PDB entry 1Y6Q | X-ray diffraction, 2.20 A resolution | chains A and B

[Chain A (and B)]
Protein: MTA/SAH nucleosidase
Organism: Escherichia coli
Notes: EC 3.2.2.16, 3.2.2.9; chain B of this document is another copy of the same molecule, construct and numbering; everything in this record applies to it too
Reference sequence: P24247 (MTNN_ECOLI); residues 1-232 here = UniProt positions 1-232
Chain sequence (242 residues; each row starts with the number of its first residue; numbers below 1 keep their minus sign (Phe-9 is residue -9)):
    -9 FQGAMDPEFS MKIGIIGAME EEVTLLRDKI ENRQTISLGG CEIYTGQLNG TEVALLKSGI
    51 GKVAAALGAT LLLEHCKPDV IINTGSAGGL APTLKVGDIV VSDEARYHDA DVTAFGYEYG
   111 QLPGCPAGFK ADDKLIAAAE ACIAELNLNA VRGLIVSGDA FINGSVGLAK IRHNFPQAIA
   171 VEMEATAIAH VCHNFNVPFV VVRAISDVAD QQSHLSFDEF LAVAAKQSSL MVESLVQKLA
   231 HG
Disordered / not traced: -9 to -2 (chain B: -9 to 0)
Differences from the reference sequence: cloning artifact (-9 to 0)
Small-molecule neighbours: MT-DADMe-ImmA (TDI; (3R,4S)-1-[(4-amino-5H-pyrrolo[3,2-d]pyrimidin-7-yl)methyl]-4-[(methylsulfanyl)methyl]pyrrolidin-3-ol): Ala8, Met9, Glu12, Ile50, Ser76, Ala77, Gly78, Ala150, Phe151, Ile152, Val171, Glu172, Met173, Glu174, Arg193, Ser196, Asp197, Ala199, Ser203, Phe207

[Interface between chain A and chain B]
Pairs across the interface (54; chain A residue first):
  Gly29(A) - Asn184(B)  hydrogen bond (backbone-side chain)
  Gly29(A) - Phe185(B)
  Ile50(A) - Pro113(B)  hydrophobic
  Lys52(A) - Val53(B)
  Lys52(A) - Asp149(B)  salt bridge
  Val53(A) - Lys52(B)
  Val53(A) - Ala56(B)  hydrophobic
  Val53(A) - Tyr97(B)
  Val53(A) - Ala177(B)  hydrophobic
  Val53(A) - His180(B)
  Ala56(A) - Val53(B)  hydrophobic
  Ala56(A) - Ala56(B)  hydrophobic
  Leu57(A) - Thr60(B)
  Leu57(A) - Asn184(B)
  Thr60(A) - Leu57(B)
  Thr60(A) - Thr60(B)
  Thr60(A) - Leu61(B)
  Leu61(A) - Thr60(B)
  Leu61(A) - Glu64(B)
  Glu64(A) - Leu61(B)
  Glu64(A) - His65(B)  salt bridge
  Tyr97(A) - Val53(B)
  Asp99(A) - Asp149(B)
  Ala100(A) - Asp149(B)
  Asp101(A) - Asp149(B)  hydrogen bond (backbone-backbone)
  Asp101(A) - Ala150(B)
  Asp101(A) - Phe151(B)  hydrogen bond (backbone-backbone)
  Ala104(A) - Phe151(B)  hydrophobic
  Ala104(A) - Asn153(B)
  Ala104(A) - His204(B)  hydrogen bond (backbone-side chain)
  Phe105(A) - Phe151(B)  hydrophobic
  Phe105(A) - His204(B)
  Phe105(A) - Phe207(B)  hydrophobic
  Phe105(A) - Asp208(B)
  Leu112(A) - Asp149(B)
  Pro113(A) - Ile50(B)  hydrophobic
  Asp149(A) - Lys52(B)  salt bridge
  Asp149(A) - Asp99(B)
  Asp149(A) - Ala100(B)
  Asp149(A) - Asp101(B)  hydrogen bond (backbone-backbone)
  Ala150(A) - Asp101(B)
  Phe151(A) - Asp101(B)  hydrogen bond (backbone-backbone)
  Phe151(A) - Ala104(B)  hydrophobic
  Phe151(A) - Phe105(B)  hydrophobic
  Met173(A) - Val102(B)  hydrophobic
  Ala177(A) - Val53(B)  hydrophobic
  His180(A) - Val53(B)
  Asn184(A) - Gly29(B)
  Asn184(A) - Gly30(B)
  Asn184(A) - Leu57(B)
  Phe185(A) - Gly29(B)
  His204(A) - Ala104(B)  hydrogen bond (side chain-backbone)
  His204(A) - Phe105(B)
  Phe207(A) - Phe105(B)  hydrophobic
Interface residues without a listed pair, chain A (33 interface residues in all): Gly30, Ala54, Val102, Asn153, Val181, Asp208
Interface residues without a listed pair, chain B (35 interface residues in all): Leu28, Ala54, Leu112, Met173, Val181

[Overview]
33 residues of chain A face 35 of chain B across their interface, with 7 hydrogen bonds and 3 salt bridges.
Polar pairs include Lys52(A)-Asp149(B), Glu64(A)-His65(B) and Gly29(A)-Asn184(B). Ligands of chain A:
MT-DADMe-ImmA.
Both chains are MTA/SAH nucleosidase (Escherichia coli). Entry 1Y6Q (Cyrstal structure of MTA/AdoHcy
nucleosidase complexed with MT-DADMe-ImmA) was determined by X-ray diffraction together with 1Y6R from the
same study.
